PDB entry 2G2Z | X-ray diffraction, 2.80 A resolution | chain A

== Chain A ==
Molecule: Malonyl CoA-acyl carrier protein transacylase
From: Escherichia coli
Notes: EC 2.3.1.39
Reference sequence: P0AAI9 (FABD_ECOLI); residues 2-309 here correspond to UniProt positions 1-308 (UniProt number = residue number - 1)
Sequence (308 residues; each row starts with the number of its first residue):
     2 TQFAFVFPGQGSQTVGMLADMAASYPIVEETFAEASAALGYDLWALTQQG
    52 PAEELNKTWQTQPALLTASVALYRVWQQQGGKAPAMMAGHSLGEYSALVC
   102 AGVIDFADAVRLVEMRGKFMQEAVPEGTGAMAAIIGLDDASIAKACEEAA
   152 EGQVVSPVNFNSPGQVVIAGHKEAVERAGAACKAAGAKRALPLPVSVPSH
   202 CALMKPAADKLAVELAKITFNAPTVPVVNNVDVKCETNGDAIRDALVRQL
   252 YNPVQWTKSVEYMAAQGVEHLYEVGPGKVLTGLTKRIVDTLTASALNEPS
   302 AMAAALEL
Unresolved in the structure: 2
Glycans and other covalent adducts: malonic acid (MLA) linked to Ser92

== Overview ==
Chain A is Malonyl CoA-acyl carrier protein transacylase (Escherichia coli); the structure, Structure of
E.coli FabD complexed with malonyl-CoA, was determined by X-ray diffraction, deposited together with 2G1H,
2G2O and 2G2Y.
